Entry 3GN2 (X-ray diffraction, 1.60 A resolution); this record covers chains A and D of the 4 polymer chains in the assembly.

== Chain A (and D) ==
Protein: Pteridine reductase
From: Trypanosoma brucei brucei
Notes: chain D of this document is another copy of the same molecule, construct and numbering; everything in this record applies to it too
Reference sequence: O76290 (O76290_TRYBB); residue numbers follow UniProt; this construct covers 1-268
Amino-acid sequence (288 residues; each row starts with the number of its first residue; numbers below 1 keep their minus sign (Met-19 is residue -19)):
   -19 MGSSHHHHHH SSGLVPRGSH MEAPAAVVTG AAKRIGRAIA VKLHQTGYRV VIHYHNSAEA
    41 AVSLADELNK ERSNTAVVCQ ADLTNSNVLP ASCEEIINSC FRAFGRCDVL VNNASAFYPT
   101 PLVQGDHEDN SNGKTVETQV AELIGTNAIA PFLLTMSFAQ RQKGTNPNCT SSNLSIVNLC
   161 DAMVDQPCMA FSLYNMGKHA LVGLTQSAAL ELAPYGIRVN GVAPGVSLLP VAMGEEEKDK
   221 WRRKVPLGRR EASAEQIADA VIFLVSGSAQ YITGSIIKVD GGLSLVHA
Unresolved in the structure: -19 to 1, 104-112, 143-151
Sequence notes: expression tag (-19 to 0)
Ligand contacts:
  - AX8 (1-(3,4-dichlorobenzyl)-1H-benzimidazol-2-amine): Phe97, Asp161, Met163, Cys168, Phe171, Tyr174, Pro204, Gly205, Val206, Trp221, Lys224, Leu263
  - NADP (NAP; NADP nicotinamide-adenine-dinucleotide phosphate): Gly10, Lys13, Arg14, Ile15, Gly16, His33, Tyr34, His35, Asn36, Ser37, Ala61, Asp62, Leu63, Thr64, Asn93, Ala94, Ser95, Ala96, Thr126, Asn127, Leu159, Cys160, Asp161, Tyr174, Lys178, Pro204, Gly205, Val206, Ser207, Leu208
Reported in the primary citation:
  - binding site for AX8: Phe97, Asp161, Met163, Cys168, Phe171, Tyr174, Gly205, Val206, Trp221, Leu263, His267
  - conformationally variable residues (loop rearrangement, side-chain flip): Cys168, Leu208 to Ala212, Trp221

== How chain A and chain D interact ==
Pairs across the interface (25):
  Met163(A) - His267(D)
  Asp165(A) - Leu265(D)
  Gln166(A) - Gln166(D)
  Gln166(A) - Ser264(D)
  Gln166(A) - Leu265(D)
  Gln166(A) - His267(D)
  Pro167(A) - Leu265(D)
  Pro167(A) - His267(D)
  Cys168(A) - His267(D)
  Trp221(A) - His267(D)
  Lys224(A) - Ala268(D)  hydrogen bond (side chain-backbone)
  Ser264(A) - Gln166(D)
  Leu265(A) - Asp165(D)
  Leu265(A) - Gln166(D)
  Leu265(A) - Pro167(D)
  Val266(A) - Ala268(D)  hydrophobic
  His267(A) - Met163(D)
  His267(A) - Gln166(D)
  His267(A) - Pro167(D)
  His267(A) - Cys168(D)
  His267(A) - Trp221(D)
  His267(A) - Ala268(D)
  Ala268(A) - Lys224(D)  hydrogen bond (backbone-side chain)
  Ala268(A) - Val266(D)  hydrophobic
  Ala268(A) - His267(D)
Also at the interface, not in a pair above, chain A (13 interface residues in all): Leu263
Also at the interface, not in a pair above, chain D (13 interface residues in all): Leu263

== Summary ==
The chain A/chain D interface involves 13 residues from each chain, with 2 hydrogen bonds. The hydrogen-bonded
pair is Lys224(A)-Ala268(D). Chain A binds NADP and compound AX8. The paper reports a binding site for AX8 at
Phe97(A), Asp161(A) and Met163(A) among others; conformational variability at Cys168(A), Leu208(A) and
Trp221(A).
Chain A and chain D are both Pteridine reductase (Trypanosoma brucei brucei); the structure, Structure of
Pteridine Reductase 1 (PTR1) from TRYPANOSOMA BRUCEI in ternary complex with cofactor (NADP+) and ..., was
determined by X-ray diffraction, deposited together with 3GN1, 2WD7 and 2WD8.
